Entry 6AF3 (X-ray diffraction, 2.80 A resolution); this record covers chains A and B of the 4 polymer chains in the assembly.

# Chain A
Molecule: HigB toxin
Source organism: Streptococcus pneumoniae TIGR4
UniProtKB: A0A0H2UQ08 (A0A0H2UQ08_STRPN); numbering as in UniProt (aligned over 1-121)
Chain sequence (141 residues; row label = number of the first residue in the row; numbers below 1 keep their minus sign (Mse-19 is residue -19)):
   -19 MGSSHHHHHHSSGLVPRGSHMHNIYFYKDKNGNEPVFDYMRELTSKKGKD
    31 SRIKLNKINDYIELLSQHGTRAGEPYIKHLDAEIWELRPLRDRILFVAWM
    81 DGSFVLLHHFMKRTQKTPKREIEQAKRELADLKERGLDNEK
Unresolved in the structure: -19 to 0, 115-121
Modified positions: Mse-19 (selenomethionine); Mse1, Mse20, Mse80, Mse91 (selenomethionine; parent Met)
Sequence notes: initiating methionine (-19); expression tag (-18 to 0)

# Chain B
Molecule: HigA antitoxin
Source organism: Streptococcus pneumoniae TIGR4
UniProtKB: A0A0H2UQ20 (A0A0H2UQ20_STRPN); residues 1-97 here = UniProt positions 1-97
Chain sequence (97 residues; numbered 1 to 97; the number before each row is that of its first residue):
     1 MKNNAIGSNWKDVRAELFSKEEILESDMRVAIMSELIEARNEKGISQKKL
    51 EEMSGVSQPVIARMETGKTSPQLDTVLKVLASLGKTLAVVPLEHEQV
Unresolved in the structure: 1-2, 94-97
Modified positions: Mse1 (selenomethionine); Mse28, Mse33, Mse53, Mse64 (selenomethionine; parent Met)

# How chain A and chain B interact
Contacting residue pairs (62):
  Asn3(A) - Asn9(B)  hydrogen bond
  Ile4(A) - Ser8(B)
  Ile4(A) - Asn9(B)
  Ile4(A) - Trp10(B)  hydrogen bond (backbone-backbone)
  Tyr5(A) - Ile6(B)  hydrophobic
  Tyr5(A) - Ser8(B)
  Tyr5(A) - Asn9(B)
  Phe6(A) - Ile6(B)
  Phe6(A) - Gly7(B)  hydrogen bond (backbone-backbone)
  Phe6(A) - Ser8(B)  hydrogen bond (backbone-backbone)
  Phe6(A) - Trp10(B)  hydrophobic
  Tyr7(A) - Ala5(B)
  Lys8(A) - Ala5(B)  hydrogen bond (backbone-backbone)
  Glu14(A) - Gly7(B)
  Glu14(A) - Ser8(B)  hydrogen bond
  Phe17(A) - Val13(B)  hydrophobic
  Phe17(A) - Glu16(B)
  Mse20(A) - Leu17(B)  hydrophobic
  Arg21(A) - Glu16(B)  salt bridge
  Arg32(A) - Leu17(B)
  Arg32(A) - Phe18(B)
  Arg32(A) - Glu22(B)  salt bridge
  Ile33(A) - Lys68(B)
  Leu35(A) - Phe18(B)
  Asn36(A) - Arg29(B)
  Lys37(A) - Glu65(B)  hydrogen bond (side chain-backbone)
  Lys37(A) - Thr66(B)  hydrogen bond (side chain-backbone)
  Lys37(A) - Gly67(B)  hydrogen bond (side chain-backbone)
  Asn39(A) - Trp10(B)
  Asn39(A) - Arg14(B)  hydrogen bond
  Asn39(A) - Phe18(B)
  Asn39(A) - Glu22(B)
  Asn39(A) - Ser26(B)  hydrogen bond
  Asp40(A) - Ser26(B)  hydrogen bond
  Asp40(A) - Arg29(B)  salt bridge
  Asp40(A) - Val30(B)
  Asp40(A) - Mse33(B)
  Tyr41(A) - Glu65(B)
  Tyr41(A) - Thr66(B)
  Ile42(A) - Trp10(B)
  Glu43(A) - Trp10(B)  hydrogen bond
  Glu43(A) - Lys11(B)  salt bridge
  Glu43(A) - Arg14(B)  salt bridge
  Glu43(A) - Asp27(B)
  Glu43(A) - Val30(B)
  Leu44(A) - Val30(B)  hydrophobic
  Leu44(A) - Mse33(B)  hydrophobic
  Leu44(A) - Ile37(B)  hydrophobic
  His48(A) - Ser34(B)  hydrogen bond
  Arg51(A) - Asn41(B)  hydrogen bond (backbone-side chain)
  Ala52(A) - Ile37(B)
  Glu54(A) - Arg40(B)  hydrogen bond (backbone-side chain)
  Pro55(A) - Arg40(B)
  Tyr56(A) - Mse33(B)
  Tyr56(A) - Ile37(B)  hydrophobic
  Tyr56(A) - Glu65(B)  hydrogen bond
  Leu70(A) - Thr66(B)
  Trp79(A) - Ile6(B)
  Asp111(A) - Ala5(B)
  Leu112(A) - Asn3(B)  hydrogen bond (backbone-side chain)
  Leu112(A) - Ala5(B)
  Glu114(A) - Asn3(B)
Also at the interface, not in a pair above, chain A (36 interface residues in all): Thr24, Ser46, Gln47, Lys113
Also at the interface, not in a pair above, chain B (29 interface residues in all): Asn4, Glu38

# Overview
Chain A and chain B form an interface of 36 and 29 residues respectively; the contacts include 18 hydrogen
bonds and 5 salt bridges. Polar pairs include Arg21(A)-Glu16(B), Arg32(A)-Glu22(B) and Asp40(A)-Arg29(B).
Here chain A is HigB toxin and chain B is HigA antitoxin, both from Streptococcus pneumoniae TIGR4. Entry 6AF3
(Toxin-Antitoxin module from Streptococcus pneumoniae) was determined by X-ray diffraction.
